4WO4 - chains A and C of the 4 polymer chains in the assembly; structure by X-ray diffraction, 2.50 A resolution.

== Chain A ==
Protein: Antigen-presenting glycoprotein CD1d
Organism: Homo sapiens
UniProt: P15813 (CD1D_HUMAN); residues 6-277 here correspond to UniProt positions 24-295 (UniProt number = residue number + 18)
Chain sequence (274 residues; each row starts with the number of its first residue):
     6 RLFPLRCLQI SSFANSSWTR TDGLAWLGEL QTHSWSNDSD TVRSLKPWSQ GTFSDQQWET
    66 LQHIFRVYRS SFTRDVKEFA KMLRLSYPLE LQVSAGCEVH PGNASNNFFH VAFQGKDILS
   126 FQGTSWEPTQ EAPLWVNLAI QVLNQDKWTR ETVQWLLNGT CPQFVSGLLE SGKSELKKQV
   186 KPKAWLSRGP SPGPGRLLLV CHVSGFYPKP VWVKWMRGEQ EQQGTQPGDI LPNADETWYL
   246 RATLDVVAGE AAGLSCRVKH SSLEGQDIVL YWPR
Not modelled in the structure: 6
Construct notes: expression tag (278-279)
Disulfides: Cys102-Cys166, Cys206-Cys261
Covalently attached groups: glycan linked to Asn20, Asn163; N-acetylglucosamine (NAG) linked to Asn42
Residues lining bound ligands: pbs-44 (JLS; (15Z)-N-[(2S,3S,4R)-1-(alpha-D-galactopyranosyloxy)-3,4-dihydroxyoctadecan-2-yl]tetracos-15-enamide): Cys12, Leu13, Gln14, Gly28, Leu29, Ala30, His38, Trp40, Val47, Trp63, Leu66, Ile69, Phe70, Val72, Tyr73, Ser76, Phe77, Val81, Phe84, Leu90, Leu94, Leu96, Val98, Ala100, Phe114, Val116, Phe118, Ile123, Leu124, Trp131, Trp140, Leu148, Asp151, Trp153, Thr154, Thr157, Val158, Leu161
UniProt features mapped onto this chain:
  - binding site (a D-galactosylceramide): Asp80, Asp151 to Thr154
  - glycosylation (N-linked (GlcNAc...) asparagine): Asn20, Asn42, Asn108, Asn163

== Chain C ==
Protein: TCR variable DELTA 1 CHAIN and TCR constant Alpha
Organism: Homo sapiens
Chain sequence (207 residues; numbered -1 to 218; 13 numbers in that range are skipped by the numbering (no residue carries them; nothing is unmodelled there); the number before each row is that of its first residue; numbers below 1 keep their minus sign (His-1 is residue -1)):
    -1 HMAQKVTQAQ SSVSMPVRKA VTLNCLYETS WWSYY
    39 IFWYKQLPSK EMIFLIRQGS
    66 DEQNAKS
    74 GRYSVNFKKA AKSVALTISA LQLEDSAKYF CALGVTGKLT FGQGTILTVH PNIQNPDPAV
   134 YQLRDSKSSD KSVCLFTDFD SQTNVSQSKD SDVYITDKCV LDMRSMDFKS NSAVAWSNKS
   194 DFACANAFNN SIIPEDTFFP SPESS
Not modelled in the structure: -1 to 1, 215-218
Disulfides: Cys23-Cys104, Cys147-Cys197

== How chain A and chain C interact ==
Contacting residue pairs (20):
  Phe58(A) with Trp29(C), hydrophobic
  Gln62(A) with Ser28(C), hydrogen bond (side chain-backbone); Trp29(C)
  Thr65(A) with Trp29(C)
  Leu66(A) with Trp29(C), hydrophobic
  Ile69(A) with Thr109(C)
  Trp153(A) with Thr109(C)
  Glu156(A) with Arg55(C), salt bridge
  Trp160(A) with Trp29(C), hydrophobic; Ser31(C), hydrogen bond (side chain-backbone); Tyr32(C); Val108(C), hydrophobic; Thr109(C)
  Gly164(A) with Ser31(C)
  Thr165(A) with Trp29(C)
  Pro167(A) with Trp30(C)
  Gln168(A) with Ser28(C), hydrogen bond (side chain-backbone); Trp29(C); Trp30(C), hydrogen bond (side chain-backbone)
  Ser171(A) with Trp30(C)
Interface residues without a listed pair, chain A (15 interface residues in all): Thr157, Gln159
Interface residues without a listed pair, chain C (10 interface residues in all): Tyr33, Gly110

== Summary ==
The interface between chain A and chain C involves 15 residues on one side and 10 on the other, with 4
hydrogen bonds and 1 salt bridge. Among the polar pairs are Glu156(A)-Arg55(C), Gln62(A)-Ser28(C) and
Trp160(A)-Ser31(C). Bound to chain A: pbs-44.
Here chain A is Antigen-presenting glycoprotein CD1d and chain C is TCR variable DELTA 1 CHAIN and TCR
constant Alpha, both from Homo sapiens. Entry 4WO4 (The molecular bases of Delta/Alpha beta T cell-mediated
antigen recognition) was determined by X-ray diffraction together with 4QRR and 4WNQ from the same study.
